PDB entry 4JNG | X-ray diffraction, 2.12 A resolution | chains L and B of the 5 polymer chains in the assembly

Chain L:
Molecule: 42-nt RNA strand
Sequence (42 nucleotides; numbered 1 to 42; the number before each row is that of its first residue):
     1 UUUUUUUUUU UUUUUUUUUU UUUUUUUUUU UUUUUUUUUU UU

Chain B:
Molecule: Nucleocapsid protein
Source organism: Schmallenberg virus
UniProt: H2AM13 (H2AM13_SBV); residue numbers follow UniProt; this construct covers 1-233
Amino-acid sequence (233 residues; each row starts with the number of its first residue):
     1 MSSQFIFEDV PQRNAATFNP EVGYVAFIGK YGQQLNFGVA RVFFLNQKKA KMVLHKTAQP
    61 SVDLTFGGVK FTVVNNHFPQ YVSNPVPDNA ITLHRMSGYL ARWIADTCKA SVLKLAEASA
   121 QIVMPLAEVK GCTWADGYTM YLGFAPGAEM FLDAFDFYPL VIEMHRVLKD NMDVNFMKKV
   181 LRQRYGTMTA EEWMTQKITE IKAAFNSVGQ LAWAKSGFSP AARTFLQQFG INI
Not modelled in the structure: 1-13, 216, 229-233
Reported in the primary citation:
  - binding site for the 42-nt RNA strand (chain L): Gln-12, Ala-15, Ala-16, Phe-18, Asn-19, Lys-48, Lys-51, His-77, Arg-95, Leu-126, Arg-166, Phe-176, Lys-178, Lys-179, Arg-182, Arg-184

Interface between chain L and chain B:
Residue-residue contacts - 47 pairs, chain L then chain B:
  U9(L) with Asn-14(B), hydrogen bond to the base
  U10(L) with Asn-14(B), sugar contact; Ala-15(B), hydrogen bond to the sugar; Ala-16(B), hydrogen bond to the phosphate; Arg-182(B), salt bridge to the phosphate
  U11(L) with Ala-15(B), phosphate contact; Ala-16(B), hydrogen bond to the phosphate; Phe-18(B), hydrogen bond to the sugar; Asn-19(B), base contact; Pro-20(B), base contact; Arg-182(B), sugar contact; Gln-183(B), hydrogen bond to the phosphate; Arg-184(B), hydrogen bond to the base
  U12(L) with Ala-16(B), sugar contact; Arg-95(B), hydrogen bond to the sugar; Lys-179(B), salt bridge to the phosphate; Arg-182(B), salt bridge to the phosphate; Gln-183(B), hydrogen bond to the phosphate
  U13(L) with Asn-76(B), hydrogen bond to the sugar; Val-82(B), hydrogen bond to the sugar; Val-86(B), sugar contact; Arg-95(B), salt bridge to the phosphate; Lys-178(B), hydrogen bond to the base; Lys-179(B), salt bridge to the phosphate; Arg-182(B), hydrogen bond to the base
  U14(L) with Asn-76(B), sugar contact; His-77(B), phosphate contact; Val-82(B), sugar contact; Thr-92(B), hydrogen bond to the phosphate; Lys-178(B), hydrogen bond to the base
  U15(L) with Lys-51(B), phosphate contact; His-77(B), salt bridge to the phosphate; Phe-176(B), base contact
  U16(L) with Lys-51(B), salt bridge to the phosphate; Arg-166(B), hydrogen bond to the base; Met-172(B), base contact; Phe-176(B), sugar contact
  U17(L) with Leu-126(B), sugar contact; Lys-130(B), sugar contact; Arg-166(B), hydrogen bond to the base
  U18(L) with Phe-44(B), base contact; Lys-48(B), salt bridge to the phosphate; Pro-125(B), base contact; Leu-126(B), sugar contact
  U19(L) with Arg-41(B), base contact; Val-123(B), base contact; Glu-128(B), sugar contact
Also at the interface, not in a pair above, chain B (33 interface residues in all): Gln-47, His-94, Val-129, Met-150

Overview:
The interface between chain L and chain B involves 11 residues on one side and 33 on the other, with 17
hydrogen bonds and 8 salt bridges. Polar pairs include U9(L)/Asn-14(B), U11(L)/Arg-184(B) and
U13(L)/Lys-178(B). From the paper: a binding site for the 42-nt RNA strand (chain L) at Gln-12(B), Ala-15(B)
and Ala-16(B) among others.
Chain L is a 42-nt RNA strand and chain B is Nucleocapsid protein (Schmallenberg virus); the structure,
Schmallenberg virus nucleoprotein-RNA complex, was determined by X-ray diffraction.
